PDB entry 7TK1 | electron microscopy, 7.10 A resolution (low resolution: residue-level contacts below are approximate; hydrogen-bond / salt-bridge calls are withheld) | chains 3 and 4 of the 27 polymer chains in the assembly

# Chain 3 (and 4)
Protein: ATP synthase subunit 9
Organism: Saccharomyces cerevisiae
Notes: chain 4 of this document is another copy of the same molecule, construct and numbering; everything in this record applies to it too
UniProt: A0A0G3F489 (A0A0G3F489_YEASX); residue numbers follow UniProt; this construct covers 1-76
Amino-acid sequence (76 residues; each row starts with the number of its first residue):
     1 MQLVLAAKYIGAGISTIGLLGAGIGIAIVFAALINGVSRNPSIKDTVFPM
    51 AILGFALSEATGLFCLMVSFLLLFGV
Disordered / not traced: 1, 76 (chain 4: 76)

# How chain 3 and chain 4 interact
Pairs across the interface (7):
  Gly11(3) with Tyr9(4); Gly13(4)
  Ile14(3) with Gly13(4)
  Ser15(3) with Gly13(4)
  Gly18(3) with Thr16(4); Leu20(4)
  Gly21(3) with Leu20(4)
Other interface residues (no listed pair), chain 3 (9 interface residues in all): Ala7, Gly25, Val29, Ser58
Other interface residues (no listed pair), chain 4 (8 interface residues in all): Ile10, Gly23, Ile24, Ala27

# In short
9 residues of chain 3 face 8 of chain 4 across their interface.
Chain 3 and chain 4 are both ATP synthase subunit 9 (Saccharomyces cerevisiae); the structure, Yeast ATP
synthase State 1catalytic(d) without exogenous ATP backbone model, was determined by electron microscopy
together with 7TJS, 7TJT, 7TJU, 7TJV, 7TJW, 7TJX and 30 further entries from the same study.
